9RB1 - chains B and D of the 4 polymer chains in the assembly; structure by X-ray diffraction, 1.61 A resolution.

[Chain B (and D)]
Name: NADP-dependent glyceraldehyde-3-phosphate dehydrogenase
From: Streptococcus pyogenes
Notes: chain D of this document is another copy of the same molecule, construct and numbering; everything in this record applies to it too
UniProtKB: A0A4U9C786 (A0A4U9C786_STRPY); residues 1-475 here = UniProt positions 1-475
Chain sequence (496 residues; each row starts with the number of its first residue; numbers below 1 keep their minus sign (Ala-20 is residue -20)):
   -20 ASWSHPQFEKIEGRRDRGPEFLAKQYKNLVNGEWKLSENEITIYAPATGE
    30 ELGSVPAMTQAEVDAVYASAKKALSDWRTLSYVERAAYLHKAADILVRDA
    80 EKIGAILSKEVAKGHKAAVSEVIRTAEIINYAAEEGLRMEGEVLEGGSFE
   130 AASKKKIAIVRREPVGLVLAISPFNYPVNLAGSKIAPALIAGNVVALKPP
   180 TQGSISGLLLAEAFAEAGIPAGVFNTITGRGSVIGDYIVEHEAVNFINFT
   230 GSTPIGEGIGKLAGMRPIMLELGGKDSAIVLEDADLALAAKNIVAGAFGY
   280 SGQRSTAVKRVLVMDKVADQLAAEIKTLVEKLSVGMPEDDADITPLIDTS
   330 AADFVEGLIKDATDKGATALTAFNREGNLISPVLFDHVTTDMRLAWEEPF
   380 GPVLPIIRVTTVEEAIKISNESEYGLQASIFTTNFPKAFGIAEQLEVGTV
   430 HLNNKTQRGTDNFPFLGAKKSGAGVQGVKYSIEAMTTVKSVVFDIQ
Unresolved in the structure: -20 to 1 (chain D: -20 to 0)
Construct notes: expression tag (-20 to 0); conflict Leu1 (Met in A0A4U9C786), Thr58 (Ala in A0A4U9C786), Ser284 (Cys in A0A4U9C786)
Residues lining bound ligands: 2-cyanoacetamide (XHD): Tyr155, Leu159, Arg283, Ser284, Thr285, Arg437, Phe444

[Chain B / chain D interface]
Residue-residue contacts (29):
  Tyr110(B) - Arg117(D)  hydrogen bond (backbone-side chain)
  Glu113(B) - Glu113(D)
  Glu113(B) - Arg117(D)
  Glu114(B) - Arg117(D)  salt bridge
  Leu116(B) - Tyr110(D)  hydrophobic
  Arg117(B) - Tyr110(D)  hydrogen bond (side chain-backbone)
  Arg117(B) - Glu113(D)
  Arg117(B) - Glu114(D)  salt bridge
  Glu119(B) - Lys458(D)  salt bridge
  Lys134(B) - Glu422(D)  salt bridge
  Phe414(B) - Phe472(D)  hydrophobic
  Pro415(B) - Asp473(D)
  Pro415(B) - Gln475(D)  hydrogen bond (backbone-backbone)
  Lys416(B) - Gln475(D)
  Phe418(B) - Phe472(D)  hydrophobic
  Phe418(B) - Ile474(D)  hydrophobic
  Gly419(B) - Ile474(D)
  Gly419(B) - Gln475(D)
  Glu422(B) - Ile474(D)
  Lys458(B) - Glu119(D)  salt bridge
  Phe472(B) - Phe418(D)  hydrophobic
  Asp473(B) - Pro415(D)
  Ile474(B) - Phe418(D)
  Ile474(B) - Gly419(D)
  Ile474(B) - Glu422(D)
  Gln475(B) - Asn413(D)
  Gln475(B) - Pro415(D)  hydrogen bond (backbone-backbone)
  Gln475(B) - Lys416(D)
  Gln475(B) - Gly419(D)
Also at the interface, not in a pair above, chain B (19 interface residues in all): Asn413
Also at the interface, not in a pair above, chain D (18 interface residues in all): Leu116, Ile136

[Overview]
Chain B and chain D form an interface of 19 and 18 residues respectively; the contacts include 4 hydrogen
bonds and 5 salt bridges. Polar contacts include Glu114(B)-Arg117(D), Glu119(B)-Lys458(D) and
Lys134(B)-Glu422(D). Bound to chain B: 2-cyanoacetamide.
Chain B and chain D are both NADP-dependent glyceraldehyde-3-phosphate dehydrogenase (Streptococcus pyogenes);
the structure, Streptococcus pyogenes GapN in complex with 2-cyanoacetamide, was determined by X-ray
diffraction together with 9RAS, 9RAV, 9RAU, 9RAZ and 8QHN from the same study.
